7LCN - chains M and S of the 9 polymer chains in the assembly; structure by electron microscopy, 3.35 A resolution.

Chain M:
Name: DH1050.1 heavy chain
Organism: Homo sapiens
Chain sequence (223 residues; each row starts with the number of its first residue; a row labelled like 82A-82C holds insertion residues (82A, then the next letters in order)):
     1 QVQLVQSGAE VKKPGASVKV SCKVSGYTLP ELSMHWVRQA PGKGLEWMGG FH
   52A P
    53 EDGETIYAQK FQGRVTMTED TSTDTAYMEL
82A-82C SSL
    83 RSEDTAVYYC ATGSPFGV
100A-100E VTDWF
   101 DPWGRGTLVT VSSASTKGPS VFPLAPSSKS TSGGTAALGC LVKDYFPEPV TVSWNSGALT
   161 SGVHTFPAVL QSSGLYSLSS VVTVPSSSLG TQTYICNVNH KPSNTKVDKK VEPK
Cystine bridges: Cys22-Cys92, Cys140-Cys196

Chain S:
Name: DH1050.1 light chain
Organism: Homo sapiens
Chain sequence (216 residues; numbered 1 to 212 plus 5 insertion-coded residues; 1 number in that range is skipped by the numbering (no residue carries it; nothing is unmodelled there); the number before each row is that of its first residue; a row labelled like 27A-27C holds insertion residues (27A, then the next letters in order)):
     1 QSALTQPPS
    11 ASGSPGQSVT ISCTGTS
27A-27C SDV
    28 GGYNYVSWYQ QHPGKAPKLM IYEVSKRPSG VPDRFSGSKS GNTASLTVSG LQAEDEADYY
    88 CSSYAGSN
95A-95B NP
    96 YVFGTGTKVT VLGQPKANPT VTLFPPSSEE LQANKATLVC LISDFYPGAV TVAWKADSSP
   156 VKAGVETTTP SKQSNNKYAA SSYLSLTPEQ WKSHRSYSCQ VTHEGSTVEK TVAPTEC
Cystine bridges: Cys23-Cys88, Cys135-Cys194

Chain M / chain S interface:
Contacting residue pairs (102; chain M residue first):
  Gln1(M) - Ser56(S)  hydrogen bond
  Ser33(M) - Ser94(S)  hydrogen bond
  His35(M) - Tyr91(S)
  His35(M) - Ser94(S)  hydrogen bond (side chain-backbone)
  His35(M) - Asn95A(S)
  His35(M) - Tyr96(S)
  Val37(M) - Phe98(S)  hydrophobic
  Gln39(M) - Gln38(S)  hydrogen bond
  Gln39(M) - Tyr87(S)
  Gly42(M) - Gln38(S)
  Gly42(M) - Asp85(S)
  Gly42(M) - Tyr87(S)  hydrogen bond (backbone-side chain)
  Lys43(M) - Tyr87(S)  hydrogen bond (backbone-side chain)
  Gly44(M) - Tyr87(S)
  Leu45(M) - Tyr87(S)
  Leu45(M) - Phe98(S)
  Leu45(M) - Gly99(S)
  Glu46(M) - Val97(S)
  Glu46(M) - Phe98(S)  hydrogen bond (side chain-backbone)
  Trp47(M) - Gln1(S)
  Trp47(M) - Pro95B(S)  hydrophobic
  Trp47(M) - Tyr96(S)
  Trp47(M) - Phe98(S)
  Phe51(M) - Ser94(S)
  His52(M) - Ser94(S)
  His52(M) - Asn95(S)  hydrogen bond (side chain-backbone)
  His52(M) - Asn95A(S)  hydrogen bond (side chain-backbone)
  His52(M) - Pro95B(S)
  Pro52A(M) - Ser94(S)
  Pro52A(M) - Asn95(S)
  Glu53(M) - Asn95(S)
  Gln61(M) - Gln1(S)
  Tyr91(M) - Gln38(S)
  Tyr91(M) - Pro44(S)
  Ala93(M) - Tyr91(S)
  Thr94(M) - Tyr91(S)  hydrogen bond (backbone-side chain)
  Gly95(M) - Tyr49(S)
  Gly95(M) - Tyr91(S)  hydrogen bond (backbone-side chain)
  Gly95(M) - Ser94(S)  hydrogen bond (backbone-side chain)
  Trp100D(M) - Tyr49(S)  hydrogen bond (backbone-side chain)
  Trp100D(M) - Gly93(S)
  Phe100E(M) - Tyr49(S)  hydrophobic
  Phe100E(M) - Pro55(S)  hydrophobic
  Asp101(M) - Tyr36(S)  hydrogen bond
  Asp101(M) - Leu46(S)
  Asp101(M) - Tyr49(S)
  Asp101(M) - Tyr91(S)  hydrogen bond
  Trp103(M) - Tyr36(S)
  Trp103(M) - Pro44(S)  hydrophobic
  Trp103(M) - Phe98(S)  hydrophobic
  Arg105(M) - Ala43(S)
  Phe122(M) - Glu125(S)
  Phe122(M) - Ala128(S)  hydrophobic
  Phe122(M) - Lys130(S)
  Pro123(M) - Ser122(S)
  Pro123(M) - Glu124(S)
  Pro123(M) - Glu125(S)
  Leu124(M) - Phe119(S)
  Leu124(M) - Val134(S)  hydrophobic
  Ala125(M) - Phe119(S)
  Ala125(M) - Pro120(S)
  Ala125(M) - Ser122(S)
  Pro126(M) - Phe119(S)  hydrophobic
  Pro126(M) - Pro120(S)
  Pro126(M) - Glu211(S)
  Ser127(M) - Leu118(S)  hydrogen bond (side chain-backbone)
  Ser127(M) - Phe119(S)
  Ser127(M) - Pro120(S)
  Ser127(M) - Val207(S)
  Ser127(M) - Glu211(S)
  Ser128(M) - Glu211(S)  hydrogen bond
  Lys129(M) - Thr206(S)  hydrogen bond (side chain-backbone)
  Thr135(M) - Val116(S)
  Thr135(M) - Thr117(S)  hydrogen bond
  Ala137(M) - Thr117(S)
  Ala137(M) - Phe119(S)
  Leu141(M) - Thr132(S)
  Leu141(M) - Val134(S)  hydrophobic
  Leu141(M) - Tyr178(S)  hydrophobic
  Val163(M) - Lys167(S)  hydrogen bond (backbone-side chain)
  His164(M) - Leu136(S)
  His164(M) - Ser138(S)  hydrogen bond
  His164(M) - Lys167(S)  hydrogen bond
  Thr165(M) - Thr164(S)  hydrogen bond (backbone-side chain)
  Phe166(M) - Leu136(S)  hydrophobic
  Phe166(M) - Thr162(S)
  Phe166(M) - Thr164(S)
  Phe166(M) - Ala174(S)
  Phe166(M) - Ala175(S)
  Phe166(M) - Ser176(S)
  Pro167(M) - Thr163(S)
  Val169(M) - Val160(S)  hydrophobic
  Val169(M) - Glu161(S)
  Val169(M) - Thr162(S)
  Val169(M) - Tyr178(S)  hydrophobic
  Leu170(M) - Val160(S)
  Ser177(M) - Val160(S)
  Ser179(M) - Val134(S)
  Ser179(M) - Tyr178(S)  hydrogen bond (backbone-side chain)
  Val181(M) - Phe119(S)  hydrophobic
  Val181(M) - Leu136(S)  hydrophobic
  Lys214(M) - Cys212(S)
Interface residues without a listed pair, chain M (53 interface residues in all): Lys62, Thr131, Leu138, Leu178, Thr183, Glu212
Interface residues without a listed pair, chain S (50 interface residues in all): Thr210

Summary:
53 residues of chain M and 50 residues of chain S are in contact; the contacts include 24 hydrogen bonds.
Polar contacts include Gln1(M)-Ser56(S), Ser33(M)-Ser94(S) and His35(M)-Ser94(S).
Here chain M is DH1050.1 heavy chain and chain S is DH1050.1 light chain, both from Homo sapiens. Entry 7LCN
(Structure of SARS-CoV-2 S protein in complex with N-terminal domain antibody DH1050.1) was determined by
electron microscopy (same publication as 7LD1).
